5OXV - chains I and D of the 18 polymer chains in the assembly; structure by X-ray diffraction, 6.72 A resolution (low resolution: residue-level contacts below are approximate; hydrogen-bond / salt-bridge calls are withheld).

[Chain I]
Molecule: DNA STRAND 2 (601-based sequence model)
Source organism: synthetic construct
Sequence (313 nucleotides; numbered 1 to 313; the number before each row is that of its first residue):
     1 ATCCCCTGGA GAATCCCGGT GCCGAGGCCG CTCAATTGGT CGTAGACAGC TCTAGCACCG
    61 CTTAAACGCA CGTACGCGCT GTCCCCCGCG TTTTAACCGC CAAGGGGATT ACTCCCTAGT
   121 CTCCAGGCAC GTGTCAGATA TATACATCCT GTGCAGTACT CCTGGAGAAT CCCGGTGCCG
   181 AGGCCGCTCA ATTGGTCGTA GACAGCTCTA GCACCGCTTA AACGCACGTA CGCGCTGTCC
   241 CCCGCGTTTT AACCGCCAAG GGGATTACTC CCTAGTCTCC AGGCACGTGT CAGATATATA
   301 CATCCTGTGC AGT
Not modelled in the structure: 1-2

[Chain D]
Molecule: Histone H2B 1.1
Source organism: Xenopus laevis
UniProtKB: P02281 (H2B11_XENLA); residues -3 to 122 here correspond to UniProt positions 1-126 (UniProt number = residue number + 4)
Chain sequence (126 residues; row label = number of the first residue in the row; numbers below 1 keep their minus sign (Met-3 is residue -3)):
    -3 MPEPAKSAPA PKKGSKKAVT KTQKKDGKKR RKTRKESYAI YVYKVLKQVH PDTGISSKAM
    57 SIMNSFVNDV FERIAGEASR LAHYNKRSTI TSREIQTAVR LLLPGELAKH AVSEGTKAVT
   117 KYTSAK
Not modelled in the structure: -3 to 27
Construct notes: conflict Thr29 (Ser33 in P02281)
UniProt features mapped onto this chain:
  - modified residue: Lys2 (N6-acetyllysine), Lys9 (N6-acetyllysine), Ser11 (Phosphoserine), Lys12 (N6-acetyllysine), Lys17 (N6-acetyllysine)
  - glycosylation: Ser109 (O-linked (GlcNAc) serine)
  - cross-link: Lys117 (Glycyl lysine isopeptide (Lys-Gly) (interchain with G-Cter in ubiquitin))

[Chain I / chain D interface]
Residue-residue contacts (17; chain I residue first):
  DA25(I) with Ile51(D); Ser52(D); Ser53(D)
  DG26(I) with Tyr39(D); Gly50(D); Ile51(D)
  DC33(I) with Arg30(D)
  DA34(I) with Arg30(D); Glu32(D)
  DA44(I) with Ser84(D); Thr85(D)
  DG45(I) with Arg83(D); Ser84(D); Thr85(D)
  DA46(I) with Arg83(D)
  DA108(I) with Thr29(D)
  DT109(I) with Thr29(D)

[Overview]
9 residues of chain I face 11 of chain D across their interface.
Here chain I is DNA STRAND 2 (601-based sequence model) (synthetic construct) and chain D is Histone H2B 1.1
(Xenopus laevis). Entry 5OXV (Structure of the 4_601_157 tetranucleosome (C2 form)) was determined by X-ray
diffraction, deposited together with 5OY7.
